1X79 - chains A and B of the 3 polymer chains in the assembly; structure by X-ray diffraction, 2.41 A resolution.

[Chain A]
Name: ADP-ribosylation factor binding protein GGA1
From: Homo sapiens
UniProt: Q9UJY5 (GGA1_HUMAN); numbering as in UniProt (aligned over 210-302)
Amino-acid sequence (98 residues; numbered 205 to 302; the number before each row is that of its first residue):
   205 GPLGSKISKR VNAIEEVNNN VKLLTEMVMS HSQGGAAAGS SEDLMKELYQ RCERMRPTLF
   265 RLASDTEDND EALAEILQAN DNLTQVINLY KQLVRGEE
Not modelled in the structure: 205-210, 237-243, 300-302
Sequence notes: cloning artifact (205-209)
Curated features (UniProtKB/Swiss-Prot):
  - natural variant: Gly239 (G239S: In a breast cancer sample)
  - mutagenesis: Met259 (M259K: Abolishes interaction with RABEP1), Arg260 (R260A: No effect on interaction with RABEP1; R260E: Abolishes interaction with RABEP1 and UBC), Phe264 (F264A: Abolishes interaction with RABEP1), Ala267 (A267D: Abolishes interaction with RABEP1 and UBC), Leu277 (L277A: Abolishes interaction with RABEP1, UBC and TSG101), Leu281 (L281A: Abolishes interaction with RABEP1), Asn284 (N284A: Abolishes interaction with RABEP1; N284S: Abolishes interaction with RABEP1)
What the authors report for this chain:
  - mutagenesis - P261R: unchanged binding to Rabaptin5 (citing earlier work)

[Chain B]
Name: Rab GTPase binding effector protein 1
From: Homo sapiens
UniProt: Q15276 (RABE1_HUMAN); numbering as in UniProt (aligned over 551-661)
Amino-acid sequence (112 residues; numbered 550 to 661; the number before each row is that of its first residue):
   550 MAETRDQVKK LQLMLRQAND QLEKTMKDKQ ELEDFIKQSS EDSSHQISAL VLRAQASEIL
   610 LEELQQGLSQ AKRDVQEQMA VLMQSREQVS EELVRLQKDN DSLQGKHSLH VS
Not modelled in the structure: 550-551, 642-661
Sequence notes: initiating methionine (550)
What the authors report for this chain:
  - self-association interface (contacts with another copy of this molecule): Asp555 to Lys576, Leu610, Leu613
  - mutagenesis - L610W/L613W: unchanged binding to ADP-ribosylation factor binding protein GGA1 (chain A)

[How chain A and chain B interact]
Pairs across the interface (19):
  Glu257(A) with Gln570(B); Lys573(B), salt bridge
  Arg260(A) with Gln566(B), hydrogen bond; Gln570(B)
  Pro261(A) with Gln570(B)
  Leu263(A) with Met563(B)
  Phe264(A) with Met563(B), hydrophobic; Gln566(B); Ala567(B), hydrophobic
  Ala267(A) with Met563(B), hydrophobic
  Asp274(A) with Glu552(B); Gln556(B)
  Leu281(A) with Gln556(B); Lys559(B); Met563(B), hydrophobic
  Asn284(A) with Met563(B); Gln566(B), hydrogen bond
  Asp285(A) with Lys559(B), salt bridge
  Thr288(A) with Gln566(B), hydrogen bond
Other interface residues (no listed pair), chain A (13 interface residues in all): Leu277, Ile280
Other interface residues (no listed pair), chain B (10 interface residues in all): Leu560, Leu562
The authors on this interface:
  - specific contacts: Glu257(A)-Lys573(B) (salt bridge), Phe264(A)-Met563(B), Leu281(A)-Met563(B), Asn284(A)-Gln566(B) (hydrogen bond), Asp285(A)-Lys559(B)
  - interface residues, chain A: Phe264(A)
  - hot spots on chain A (mutagenesis) - F264R, R265E: decreased binding to Rabaptin5 (citing earlier work)
  - hot spots on chain A (mutagenesis) - L277R, N284S, D285R: decreased binding to Rab GTPase binding effector protein 1 (chain B) (citing earlier work)
  - interface residues, chain B: Gln556(B), Lys559(B), Met563(B)
  - hot spots on chain B (mutagenesis) - Q561A, M563R, Q566A, Q566R, N568A, N568R: decreased binding to ADP-ribosylation factor binding protein GGA1 (chain A)

[Overview]
The interface between chain A and chain B involves 13 residues on one side and 10 on the other; the contacts
include 3 hydrogen bonds and 2 salt bridges. Polar pairs include Glu257(A)-Lys573(B), Asp285(A)-Lys559(B) and
Arg260(A)-Gln566(B). The authors report a salt bridge between Glu257(A) and Lys573(B); contacts between
Phe264(A) and Met563(B), Leu281(A) and Met563(B) and Asp285(A) and Lys559(B); a hydrogen bond between
Asn284(A) and Gln566(B). The paper reports that Q561A, M563R and Q566A of chain B, among others, reduce
binding to ADP-ribosylation factor binding protein GGA1 (chain A); interface residues Phe264(A) and Gln556(B)
among others; 13 substitutions were tested in all.
Chain A is ADP-ribosylation factor binding protein GGA1 and chain B is Rab GTPase binding effector protein 1,
both from Homo sapiens; the structure, Crystal structure of human GGA1 GAT domain complexed with the
GAT-binding domain of Rabaptin5, was determined by X-ray diffraction.
